8VD1 - chain A; structure by X-ray diffraction, 1.29 A resolution.

# Chain A
Protein: Probable esterase D14L
Organism: Oryza sativa
UniProt: Q10J20 (D14L_ORYSJ); residues 1-271 here = UniProt positions 1-271
Sequence (272 residues; each row starts with the number of its first residue; numbering starts at 0):
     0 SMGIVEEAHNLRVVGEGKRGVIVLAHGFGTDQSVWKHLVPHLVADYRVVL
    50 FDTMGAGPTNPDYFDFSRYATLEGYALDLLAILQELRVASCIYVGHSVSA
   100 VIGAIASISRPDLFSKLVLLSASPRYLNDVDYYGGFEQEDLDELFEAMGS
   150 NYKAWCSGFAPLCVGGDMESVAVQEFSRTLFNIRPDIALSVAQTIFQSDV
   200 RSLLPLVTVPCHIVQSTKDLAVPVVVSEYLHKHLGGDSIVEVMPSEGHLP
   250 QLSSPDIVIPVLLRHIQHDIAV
Unresolved in the structure: 271
Sequence notes: expression tag (0)
Reported in the primary citation:
  - binding site for (4S)-2-methyl-2,4-pentanediol: Phe-27, Ser-96, Tyr-125, His-247
  - specificity-determining residues: Cys-162
  - mutagenesis - C162A: increased stability in response to (-)-GR24
  - mutagenesis - C162A: abolished binding to (-)-GR24
  - mutagenesis - C162L (2-fold): increased binding to (-)-GR24
  - mutagenesis - C162L: increased catalytic activity

# Overview
From the paper: a binding site for (4S)-2-methyl-2,4-pentanediol at Phe-27, Ser-96 and Tyr-125 among others;
C162A increases stability in response to (-)-GR24.
Chain A is Probable esterase D14L (Oryza sativa); the structure, Crystal Structure of KAI2 from Oryza sativa
with MPD, was determined by X-ray diffraction, deposited together with 8VCZ and 8VD3.
